PDB entry 3MQ7 | X-ray diffraction, 2.28 A resolution | chains E and I of the 12 polymer chains in the assembly

# Chain E (and I)
Protein: Bone marrow stromal antigen 2
Source organism: Homo sapiens
Notes: chain I of this document is another copy of the same molecule, construct and numbering; everything in this record applies to it too
UniProt: Q10589 (BST2_HUMAN); residues 47-161 here = UniProt positions 47-161
Sequence (121 residues; each row starts with the number of its first residue):
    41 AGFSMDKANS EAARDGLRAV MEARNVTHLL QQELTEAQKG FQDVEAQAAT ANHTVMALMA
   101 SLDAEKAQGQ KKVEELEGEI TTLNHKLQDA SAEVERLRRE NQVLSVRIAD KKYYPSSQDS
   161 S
Unresolved in the structure: 41-50, 150-161
Sequence notes: expression tag (41-46); engineered mutation Ala53 (Cys in Q10589), Ala63 (Cys in Q10589), Ala91 (Cys in Q10589)
Modified positions: Mse45 (selenomethionine); Mse61, Mse96, Mse99 (selenomethionine; parent Met)
Metal / ion sites: Ca2+: Glu73, Glu76

# Chain E / chain I interface
Pairs across the interface (22; chain E residue first):
  Thr75(E) - Arg64(I)
  Gln78(E) - His68(I)  hydrogen bond
  Gln82(E) - His68(I)  hydrogen bond
  Gln82(E) - Gln71(I)  hydrogen bond
  Ala86(E) - Gln78(I)  hydrogen bond (backbone-side chain)
  Ala89(E) - Gln78(I)
  Ala89(E) - Gln82(I)
  Thr90(E) - Gln78(I)  hydrogen bond
  Thr90(E) - Gln82(I)  hydrogen bond
  His93(E) - Gln82(I)  hydrogen bond (side chain-backbone)
  Ala100(E) - His93(I)
  Ser101(E) - His93(I)
  Ala104(E) - His93(I)
  Lys111(E) - Ala97(I)  hydrogen bond (side chain-backbone)
  Lys111(E) - Ala100(I)
  Lys111(E) - Ser101(I)  hydrogen bond
  Glu115(E) - Asp103(I)
  Glu115(E) - Ala107(I)
  Gly118(E) - Lys111(I)
  Thr121(E) - Lys111(I)  hydrogen bond
  Thr122(E) - Lys111(I)
  Lys126(E) - Glu114(I)
Also at the interface, not in a pair above, chain E (19 interface residues in all): Glu85, Gln108, His125
Also at the interface, not in a pair above, chain I (20 interface residues in all): Thr75, Glu85, Ala86, Mse96, Leu98, Ala104, Gln110

# In short
The interface between chain E and chain I involves 19 residues on one side and 20 on the other, with 10
hydrogen bonds. Among the polar pairs are Gln78(E)-His68(I), Gln82(E)-His68(I) and Gln82(E)-Gln71(I). Glu73(E)
and Glu76(E) coordinate Ca2+.
Chain E and chain I are both Bone marrow stromal antigen 2 (Homo sapiens); the structure, Crystal Structure of
Ectodomain Mutant of BST-2/Tetherin/CD317, was determined by X-ray diffraction together with 3MQ9, 3MQB and
3MQC from the same study.
